PDB entry 7RUT | X-ray diffraction, 1.50 A resolution | chains E and D

== Chain E (and D) ==
Protein: Corrinoid adenosyltransferase
Organism: Homo sapiens
Notes: EC 2.5.1.17; chain D of this document is another copy of the same molecule, construct and numbering; everything in this record applies to it too
UniProtKB: Q96EY8 (MMAB_HUMAN); numbering as in UniProt (aligned over 56-250)
Sequence (196 residues; numbered 55 to 250; the number before each row is that of its first residue):
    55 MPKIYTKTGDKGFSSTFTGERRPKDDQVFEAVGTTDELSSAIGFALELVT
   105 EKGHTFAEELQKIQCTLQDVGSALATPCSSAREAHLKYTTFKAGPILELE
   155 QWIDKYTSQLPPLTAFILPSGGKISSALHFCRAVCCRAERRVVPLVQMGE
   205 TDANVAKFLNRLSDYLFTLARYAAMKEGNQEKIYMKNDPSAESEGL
Unresolved in the structure: 55, 136-142, 250 (chain D: 55, 241-250)
Sequence notes: initiating methionine (55); engineered mutation Cys190 (Arg in Q96EY8)
Swiss-Prot annotation at these positions:
  - binding site (ATP): Thr60 to Gly63, Ser68, Ser69, Lys78, Asn214
  - modified residue: Ser134 (Phosphoserine), Lys211 (N6-succinyllysine), Lys230 (N6-acetyllysine)
Bound ions: K+ site 1: Ile58 (together with ATP) (shared with Asp218(D) of chain D); K+ site 2: Glu84, Thr88; Mg2+: Asn214 (together with ATP); K+ site 3: Asp218 (together with ATP) (shared with 1 residue of chain A)
Residues lining bound ligands: ATP (adenosine-5'-triphosphate): Ile58, Tyr59, Thr60, Lys61, Thr62, Gly63, Asp64, Phe67, Ser68, Ser69, Lys78, Phe83, Val86, Gly87
What the authors report for this chain:
  - binding site for ATP: Gly63, Ser68, Lys78, Cys190, Glu193, Arg194, Asn214
  - disease-associated variants - R190C: decreased binding to AdoCbl
  - disease-associated variants - R190C: decreased binding to PPPi
  - mutagenesis - R190C (20-fold): decreased catalytic activity on ATP
  - mutagenesis - R190C: decreased binding to cob(II)alamin
  - mutagenesis - R190C: decreased binding to AdoCbl
  - mutagenesis - R190C: decreased binding to PPPi

== How chain E and chain D interact ==
Contacting residue pairs - 63 pairs, chain E then chain D:
  Lys57(E) - Asp158(D)  salt bridge
  Ile58(E) - Ile157(D)  hydrophobic
  Ile58(E) - Leu167(D)  hydrophobic
  Ile58(E) - Asp218(D)
  Ile58(E) - Phe221(D)  hydrophobic
  Ile58(E) - Thr222(D)
  Tyr59(E) - Glu154(D)
  Tyr59(E) - Ile157(D)  hydrophobic
  Tyr59(E) - Asp158(D)  hydrogen bond
  Tyr59(E) - Arg215(D)
  Tyr59(E) - Asp218(D)
  Lys61(E) - Glu154(D)  salt bridge
  Lys61(E) - Arg215(D)
  Gly63(E) - Glu193(D)
  Gly63(E) - Asn214(D)
  Asp64(E) - Lys211(D)
  Asp64(E) - Asn214(D)  hydrogen bond
  Asp64(E) - Arg215(D)  salt bridge
  Lys65(E) - Gln201(D)
  Gly66(E) - Val197(D)
  Lys78(E) - Glu193(D)  salt bridge
  Lys78(E) - Arg194(D)
  Lys78(E) - Asn214(D)  hydrogen bond
  Asp79(E) - Arg194(D)
  Asp79(E) - Val197(D)
  Asp79(E) - Pro198(D)
  Phe83(E) - Arg194(D)
  Glu84(E) - Arg194(D)  salt bridge
  Glu84(E) - Arg195(D)  salt bridge
  Gly87(E) - Arg194(D)
  Asp90(E) - Arg186(D)  salt bridge
  Asp90(E) - Ala187(D)
  Glu91(E) - Phe184(D)
  Glu91(E) - Ala187(D)
  Glu91(E) - Arg191(D)  salt bridge
  Ser93(E) - Pro173(D)
  Ser94(E) - Pro173(D)
  Ser94(E) - His183(D)  hydrogen bond (side chain-backbone)
  Ser94(E) - Phe184(D)
  Ser94(E) - Arg186(D)  hydrogen bond
  Gly97(E) - Pro173(D)
  Gly97(E) - Ser180(D)
  Phe98(E) - Leu102(D)  hydrophobic
  Phe98(E) - Lys177(D)
  Phe98(E) - Ser180(D)
  Phe98(E) - Ala181(D)
  Glu101(E) - Gly175(D)
  Glu101(E) - Gly176(D)  hydrogen bond (side chain-backbone)
  Glu101(E) - Lys177(D)
  Glu101(E) - Ser180(D)  hydrogen bond
  Glu105(E) - Lys177(D)
  Gln115(E) - Leu172(D)
  Gln115(E) - Lys236(D)  hydrogen bond
  Gln118(E) - Pro173(D)  hydrogen bond (side chain-backbone)
  Cys119(E) - Leu172(D)  hydrophobic
  Cys119(E) - Tyr238(D)
  Cys119(E) - Met239(D)  hydrogen bond (side chain-backbone)
  Gln122(E) - Ile171(D)
  Gln122(E) - Leu172(D)
  Gln122(E) - Tyr238(D)
  Asp123(E) - Tyr238(D)  hydrogen bond
  Phe184(E) - Phe184(D)  hydrophobic
  Arg191(E) - Arg191(D)
Interface residues without a listed pair, chain E (32 interface residues in all): Phe67, Thr88, Ala95, Leu102
Interface residues without a listed pair, chain D (38 interface residues in all): Phe98, Phe170, Ser174, Val188, Ile237

== Overview ==
32 residues of chain E and 38 residues of chain D are in contact, with 11 hydrogen bonds and 8 salt bridges.
Among the polar pairs are Lys57(E)-Asp158(D), Lys61(E)-Glu154(D) and Asp64(E)-Arg215(D). The paper reports a
binding site for ATP at Gly63(E), Ser68(E) and Lys78(E) among others; R190C of chain E reduces binding to
AdoCbl.
Chain E and chain D are both Corrinoid adenosyltransferase (Homo sapiens); the structure, Structure of Human
ATP:Cobalamin Adenosyltransferase R190C bound to ATP, was determined by X-ray diffraction together with 7RUU
and 7RUV from the same study.
